Entry 3Q3N (X-ray diffraction, 1.84 A resolution); this record covers chains A and E of the 4 polymer chains in the assembly.

Chain A:
Protein: Toluene-4-monooxygenase system protein A
Organism: Pseudomonas mendocina
Notes: EC 1.14.13.-
Reference sequence: Q6Q8Q7 (Q6Q8Q7_PSEME); the author numbering skips numbers that UniProt does not, so the offset changes along the chain: 1-491 = UniProt 1-491; 500-508 = UniProt 492-500
Chain sequence (500 residues; numbered 1 to 508; 8 numbers in that range are skipped by the numbering (no residue carries them; nothing is unmodelled there); the number before each row is that of its first residue):
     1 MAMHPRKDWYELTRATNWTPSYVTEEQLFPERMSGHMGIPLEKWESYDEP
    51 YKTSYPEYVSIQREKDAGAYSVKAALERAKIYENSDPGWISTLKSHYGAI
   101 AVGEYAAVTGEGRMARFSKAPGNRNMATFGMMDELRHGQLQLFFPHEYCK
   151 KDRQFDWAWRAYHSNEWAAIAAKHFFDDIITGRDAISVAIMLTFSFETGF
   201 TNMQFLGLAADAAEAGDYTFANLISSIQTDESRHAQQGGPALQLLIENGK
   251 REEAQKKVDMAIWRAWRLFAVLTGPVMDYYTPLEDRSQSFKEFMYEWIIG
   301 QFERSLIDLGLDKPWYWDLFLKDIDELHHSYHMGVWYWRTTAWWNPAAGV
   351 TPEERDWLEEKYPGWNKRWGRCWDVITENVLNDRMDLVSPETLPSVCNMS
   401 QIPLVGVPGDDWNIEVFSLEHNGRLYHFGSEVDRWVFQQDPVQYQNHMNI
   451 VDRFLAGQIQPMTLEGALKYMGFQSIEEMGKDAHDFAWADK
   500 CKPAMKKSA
Unresolved in the structure: 1, 501-508
Metal / ion sites: Fe ion site 1: E104, E134, H137 (together with P-nitrophenol); Fe ion site 2: E134, E197, E231, H234 (together with P-nitrophenol)
Ligand contacts:
  - P-nitrophenol (NPO), molecule 1: A99, I100, G103, E104, A107, E134, Y162, F176, I180, F196, E197, T201, F205, E231, H234
  - P-nitrophenol (NPO), molecule 2: W167, W338, T341, L393, P394, V396, Q401, P403, I450, A467, M471
  - P-nitrophenol (NPO), molecule 3: W338, T341, P390, E391, T392, L393, F454, M462, T463, L464, A467

Chain E:
Protein: Toluene-4-monooxygenase system protein D
Organism: Pseudomonas mendocina
Notes: EC 1.14.13.-
Reference sequence: Q00459 (TMOD_PSEME); residues 1-103 here = UniProt positions 1-103
Chain sequence (103 residues; each row starts with the number of its first residue):
     1 MSTLADQALHNNNVGPIIRAGDLVEPVIETAEIDNPGKEITVEDRRAYVR
    51 IAAEGELILTRKTLEEQLGRPFNMQELEINLASFAGQIQADEDQIRFYFD
   101 KTM
Unresolved in the structure: 1

Interface between chain A and chain E:
Residue-residue contacts (76):
  P5(A) - E92(E)
  R6(A) - Q75(E)  hydrogen bond
  K7(A) - E92(E)
  P50(A) - I88(E)
  Y51(A) - E78(E)
  Y51(A) - L81(E)
  K52(A) - Q75(E)
  T53(A) - Q75(E)
  E57(A) - Q75(E)
  I61(A) - Q75(E)
  I61(A) - E76(E)
  I61(A) - I79(E)  hydrophobic
  Q62(A) - E78(E)
  E64(A) - I79(E)
  K65(A) - E78(E)  salt bridge
  N202(A) - S83(E)
  L206(A) - Y48(E)
  L206(A) - A82(E)  hydrophobic
  L206(A) - S83(E)
  A209(A) - A47(E)
  A210(A) - R45(E)
  A210(A) - A47(E)
  A213(A) - R46(E)
  A213(A) - A47(E)
  E214(A) - R46(E)  salt bridge
  N222(A) - R19(E)  hydrogen bond
  S225(A) - R19(E)  hydrogen bond
  S226(A) - R19(E)
  Q228(A) - A82(E)
  T229(A) - R19(E)
  T229(A) - E78(E)  hydrogen bond (side chain-backbone)
  T229(A) - I79(E)
  T229(A) - L81(E)
  T229(A) - A82(E)
  S232(A) - L81(E)
  S232(A) - A82(E)  hydrogen bond (side chain-backbone)
  S232(A) - S83(E)
  S232(A) - F84(E)
  R233(A) - E78(E)  salt bridge
  Q236(A) - F84(E)
  Q288(A) - R45(E)  hydrogen bond
  F293(A) - Y48(E)
  Y295(A) - L4(E)  hydrophobic
  Y295(A) - A5(E)  hydrophobic
  E296(A) - Y48(E)  hydrogen bond
  E296(A) - R50(E)  salt bridge
  W297(A) - Y48(E)  hydrogen bond
  W297(A) - R50(E)
  W297(A) - S83(E)
  I299(A) - A5(E)
  I299(A) - A8(E)  hydrophobic
  I299(A) - L9(E)
  G300(A) - A8(E)
  G300(A) - N11(E)
  Q301(A) - I17(E)
  Q301(A) - R50(E)
  Q301(A) - S83(E)  hydrogen bond
  Q301(A) - F84(E)
  E303(A) - L9(E)
  R304(A) - L9(E)
  R304(A) - N11(E)  hydrogen bond (side chain-backbone)
  R304(A) - N12(E)
  R304(A) - F99(E)
  R304(A) - K101(E)  hydrogen bond (side chain-backbone)
  R304(A) - M103(E)
  I307(A) - L9(E)  hydrophobic
  I307(A) - K101(E)
  I307(A) - M103(E)  hydrophobic
  D308(A) - Q87(E)
  D308(A) - F99(E)
  D308(A) - D100(E)  hydrogen bond (side chain-backbone)
  D308(A) - K101(E)  hydrogen bond (side chain-backbone)
  L309(A) - Q87(E)
  K313(A) - L9(E)
  L321(A) - S2(E)
  L321(A) - A5(E)  hydrophobic
Interface residues without a listed pair, chain A (49 interface residues in all): G207, D230, Q243, S287, K291, G310, W317, D318
Interface residues without a listed pair, chain E (34 interface residues in all): D6, N80, A85, A90, T102

Summary:
49 residues of chain A face 34 of chain E across their interface, with 13 hydrogen bonds and 4 salt bridges.
Polar pairs include K65(A)-E78(E), E214(A)-R46(E) and R233(A)-E78(E). Chain A binds 3 copies of P-nitrophenol.
E104(A), E134(A) and H137(A) form the Fe ion site 1.
Here chain A is Toluene-4-monooxygenase system protein A and chain E is Toluene-4-monooxygenase system protein
D, both from Pseudomonas mendocina. Entry 3Q3N (Toluene 4 monooxygenase HD complex with p-nitrophenol) was
determined by X-ray diffraction, deposited together with 3Q14, 3Q2A, 3Q3M, 3Q3O, 3RI7 and 3RMK.
